Entry 6MFI (X-ray diffraction, 1.84 A resolution); this record covers chain A.

# Chain A
Molecule: Metallo-beta-lactamase
From: Simiduia agarivorans (strain DSM 21679 / JCM 13881 / BCRC 17597 / SA1)
UniProtKB: K4KM71 (K4KM71_SIMAS); residues 7-301 here correspond to UniProt positions 1-295 (UniProt number = residue number - 6)
Sequence (295 residues; row label = number of the first residue in the row):
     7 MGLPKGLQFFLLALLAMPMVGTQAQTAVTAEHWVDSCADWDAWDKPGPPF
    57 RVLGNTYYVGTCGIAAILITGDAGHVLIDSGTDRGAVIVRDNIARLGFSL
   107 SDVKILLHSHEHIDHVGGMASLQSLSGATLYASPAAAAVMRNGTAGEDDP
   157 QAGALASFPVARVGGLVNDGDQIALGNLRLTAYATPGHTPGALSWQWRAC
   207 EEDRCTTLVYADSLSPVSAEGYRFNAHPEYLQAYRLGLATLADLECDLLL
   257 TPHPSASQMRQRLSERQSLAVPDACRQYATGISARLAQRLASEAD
Disordered / not traced: 7-30, 160-161, 207-210, 301
Disulfide bonds: Cys43-Cys68, Cys206-Cys211, Cys252-Cys281

# In short
Chain A is Metallo-beta-lactamase (Simiduia agarivorans (strain DSM 21679 / JCM 13881 / BCRC 17597 / SA1));
the structure, MIM-2 Metallo-Beta-Lactamase, was determined by X-ray diffraction (same publication as 5UQ6).
